PDB entry 7DX6 | electron microscopy, 3.00 A resolution | chains A and D of the 4 polymer chains in the assembly

== Chain A ==
Name: Spike glycoprotein
Organism: Severe acute respiratory syndrome coronavirus 2
Reference sequence: P0DTC2 (SPIKE_SARS2); residue numbers follow UniProt; this construct covers 1-1273
Amino-acid sequence (1283 residues; numbered 1 to 1283; the number before each row is that of its first residue):
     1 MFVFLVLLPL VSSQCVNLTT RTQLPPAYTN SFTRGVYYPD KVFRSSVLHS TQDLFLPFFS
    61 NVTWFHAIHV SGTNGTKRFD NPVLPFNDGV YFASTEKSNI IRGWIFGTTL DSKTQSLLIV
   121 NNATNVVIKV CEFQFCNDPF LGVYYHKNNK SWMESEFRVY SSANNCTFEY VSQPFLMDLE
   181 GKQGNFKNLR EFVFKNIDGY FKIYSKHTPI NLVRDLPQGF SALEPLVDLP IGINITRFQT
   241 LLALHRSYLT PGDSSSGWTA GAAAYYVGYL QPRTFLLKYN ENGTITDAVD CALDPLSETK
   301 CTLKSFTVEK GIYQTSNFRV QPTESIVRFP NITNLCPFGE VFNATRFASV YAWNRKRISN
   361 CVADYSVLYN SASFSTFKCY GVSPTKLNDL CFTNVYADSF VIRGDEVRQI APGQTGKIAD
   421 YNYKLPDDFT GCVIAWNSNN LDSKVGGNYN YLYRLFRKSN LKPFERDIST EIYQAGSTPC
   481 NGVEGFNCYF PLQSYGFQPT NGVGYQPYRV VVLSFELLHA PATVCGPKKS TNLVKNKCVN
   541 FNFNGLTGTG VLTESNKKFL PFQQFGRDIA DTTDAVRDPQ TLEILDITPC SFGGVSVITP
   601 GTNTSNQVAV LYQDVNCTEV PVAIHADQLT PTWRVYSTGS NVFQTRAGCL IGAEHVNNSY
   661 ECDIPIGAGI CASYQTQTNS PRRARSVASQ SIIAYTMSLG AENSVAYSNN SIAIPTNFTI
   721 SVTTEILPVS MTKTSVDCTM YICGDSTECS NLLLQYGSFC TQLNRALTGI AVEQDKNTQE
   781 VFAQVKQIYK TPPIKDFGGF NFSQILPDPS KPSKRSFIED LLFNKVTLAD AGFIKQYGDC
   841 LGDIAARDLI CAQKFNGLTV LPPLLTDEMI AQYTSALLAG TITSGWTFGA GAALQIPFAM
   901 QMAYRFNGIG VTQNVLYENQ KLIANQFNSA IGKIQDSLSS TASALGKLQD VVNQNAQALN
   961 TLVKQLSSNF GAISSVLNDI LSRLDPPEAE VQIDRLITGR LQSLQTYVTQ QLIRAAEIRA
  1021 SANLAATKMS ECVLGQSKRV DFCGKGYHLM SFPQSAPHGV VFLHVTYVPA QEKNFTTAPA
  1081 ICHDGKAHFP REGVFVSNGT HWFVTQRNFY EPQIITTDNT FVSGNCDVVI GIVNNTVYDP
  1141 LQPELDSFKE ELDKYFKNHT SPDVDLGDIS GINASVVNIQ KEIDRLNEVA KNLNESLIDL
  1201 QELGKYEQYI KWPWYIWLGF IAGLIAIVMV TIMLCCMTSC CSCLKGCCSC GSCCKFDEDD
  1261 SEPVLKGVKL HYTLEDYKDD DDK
Unresolved in the structure: 1-26, 68-80, 144-152, 173-186, 248-263, 622-639, 677-689, 827-853, 941-943, 1147-1283
Construct notes: engineered mutation Pro986 (Lys in P0DTC2), Pro987 (Val in P0DTC2); expression tag (1274-1283)
Disulfide bonds: Cys131-Cys166, Cys291-Cys301, Cys336-Cys361, Cys379-Cys432, Cys391-Cys525, Cys480-Cys488, Cys538-Cys590, Cys617-Cys649, Cys662-Cys671, Cys738-Cys760, Cys743-Cys749, Cys1032-Cys1043, Cys1082-Cys1126
Covalently attached groups: N-acetylglucosamine (NAG) linked to Asn61, Asn122, Asn165, Asn234, Asn282, Asn331, Asn343, Asn603, Asn616, Asn657, Asn709, Asn717, Asn801, Asn1074, Asn1098, Asn1134
Curated features (UniProtKB/Swiss-Prot):
  - region: Asn280 to Cys301 (Putative superantigen), Arg403 to Asp405 (Integrin-binding motif), Asn448 to Phe456 (Immunodominant HLA epitope recognized by the CD8+), Pro681 to Ala684 (Putative superantigen), Ser816 to Tyr837 (Fusion peptide 1), Lys835 to Phe855 (Fusion peptide 2), Asp1163 to Glu1202 (Heptad repeat 2)
  - motif: Met1237 to Cys1241 (Binding to host endocytosis trafficking protein SNX27), Asp1257 to Glu1262 (Diacidic ER export motif (host COPII)), Ser1261 to Gly1267 (Binding to host plasma membrane localising/FERM domain proteins), Lys1269 to Thr1273 (KxHxx, ER retrieval signal (COPI))
  - site (Cleavage): Arg685, Ser686, Arg815, Ser816
  - lipidation (S-palmitoyl cysteine): Cys1235, Cys1236, Cys1240, Cys1241, Cys1243, Cys1247, Cys1248, Cys1250, Cys1253, Cys1254
  - glycosylation: Asn17 (N-linked (GlcNAc...) (complex) asparagine), Asn61 (N-linked (GlcNAc...) (hybrid) asparagine), Asn74 (N-linked (GlcNAc...) (complex) asparagine), Asn122 (N-linked (GlcNAc...) (hybrid) asparagine), Asn149 (N-linked (GlcNAc...) (complex) asparagine), Asn165 (N-linked (GlcNAc...) (complex) asparagine), Asn234 (N-linked (GlcNAc...) (high mannose) asparagine), Asn282 (N-linked (GlcNAc...) (complex) asparagine), Thr323 (O-linked (GalNAc) threonine), Ser325 (O-linked (HexNAc...) serine), Asn331 (N-linked (GlcNAc...) (complex) asparagine), Asn343 (N-linked (GlcNAc...) (complex) asparagine), Asn603 (N-linked (GlcNAc...) (hybrid) asparagine), Asn616 (N-linked (GlcNAc...) (complex) asparagine), Asn657 (N-linked (GlcNAc...) (complex) asparagine), Thr676 (O-linked (GlcNAc...) threonine), Thr678 (O-linked (GlcNAc...) threonine), Asn709 (N-linked (GlcNAc...) (high mannose) asparagine), Asn717 (N-linked (GlcNAc...) (hybrid) asparagine), Asn801 (N-linked (GlcNAc...) (hybrid) asparagine) and 6 more in UniProt
  - natural variant: Leu5 (L5F: In strain: Iota/B.1.526), Ser13 (S13I: In strain: Epsilon/B.1.427/B.1.429), Leu18 (L18F: In strain: Beta/B.1.351, Gamma/P.1 and 1 more), Thr19 (T19I: In strain: Omicron/BQ.1.1, Omicron/XBB.1.5 and 1 more; T19R: In strain: Delta/B.1.617.2, Omicron/BA.2 and 4 more), Thr20 (T20N: In strain: Gamma/P.1), Leu24 to Ala27 (sequence variant, change not given here; In strain: Omicron/BA.2, Omicron/BA.2.12.1 and 6 more), Pro26 (P26S: In strain: Gamma/P.1), Gln52 (Q52H: In strain: Omicron/EG.5.1), Ala67 (A67V: In strain: Eta/B.1.525, Omicron/BA.1), His69 to Val70 (deletion: In strain: Alpha/B.1.1.7, Eta/B.1.525 and 5 more), Gly75 (G75V: In strain: Lambda/C.37), Thr76 (T76I: In strain: Lambda/C.37), 83 further natural variant entries in UniProt
  - mutagenesis: His69 to Val70 (Increased incorporation of cleaved spike into virions), Asn121 (N121Q: Partial loss of biliverdin affinity), Arg190 (R190K: Partial loss of biliverdin affinity), Asn234 (N234Q: Increased resistance to neutralizing antibodies), Asn331 (N331Q: Reduced viral infectivity), Asn343 (N343Q: Reduced viral infectivity), Leu452 (L452R: Increased resistance to neutralizing antibodies. Decreases HLA binding to NF9 epitope. Increased binding affinity to human ACE2), Tyr453 (Y453F: Decreased HLA binding to NF9 epitope. Increased binding affinity to human ACE2), Ala475 (A475V: Increased resistance to neutralizing antibodies), Val483 (V483A: Increased resistance to neutralizing antibodies), Glu484 (E484D: Increased replication in human TMEM106B overexpressing cells), Phe490 (F490L: Increased resistance to neutralizing antibodies and human covalescent sera neutralization), 16 further mutagenesis entries in UniProt
What the authors report for this chain:
  - mutagenesis - D614G: decreased stability

== Chain D ==
Name: Angiotensin-converting enzyme 2
Organism: Homo sapiens
Notes: EC 3.4.17.23, 3.4.17.-
Reference sequence: Q9BYF1 (ACE2_HUMAN); the construct has insertions or renumbered stretches relative to UniProt, so the offset changes along the chain: -6 to 9 = UniProt 2-17; 18-805 = UniProt 18-805
Amino-acid sequence (817 residues; row label = number of the first residue in the row; numbers below 1 keep their minus sign (Met-11 is residue -11)):
   -11 MASGRSSSSW LLLSLVAVTA AWSHPQFEKQ STIEEQAKTF LDKFNHEAED LFYQSSLASW
    49 NYNTNITEEN VQNMNNAGDK WSAFLKEQST LAQMYPLQEI QNLTVKLQLQ ALQQNGSSVL
   109 SEDKSKRLNT ILNTMSTIYS TGKVCNPDNP QECLLLEPGL NEIMANSLDY NERLWAWESW
   169 RSEVGKQLRP LYEEYVVLKN EMARANHYED YGDYWRGDYE VNGVDGYDYS RGQLIEDVEH
   229 TFEEIKPLYE HLHAYVRAKL MNAYPSYISP IGCLPAHLLG DMWGRFWTNL YSLTVPFGQK
   289 PNIDVTDAMV DQAWDAQRIF KEAEKFFVSV GLPNMTQGFW ENSMLTDPGN VQKAVCHPTA
   349 WDLGKGDFRI LMCTKVTMDD FLTAHHEMGH IQYDMAYAAQ PFLLRNGANE GFHEAVGEIM
   409 SLSAATPKHL KSIGLLSPDF QEDNETEINF LLKQALTIVG TLPFTYMLEK WRWMVFKGEI
   469 PKDQWMKKWW EMKREIVGVV EPVPHDETYC DPASLFHVSN DYSFIRYYTR TLYQFQFQEA
   529 LCQAAKHEGP LHKCDISNST EAGQKLFNML RLGKSEPWTL ALENVVGAKN MNVRPLLNYF
   589 EPLFTWLKDQ NKNSFVGWST DWSPYADQSI KVRISLKSAL GDKAYEWNDN EMYLFRSSVA
   649 YAMRQYFLKV KNQMILFGEE DVRVANLKPR ISFNFFVTAP KNVSDIIPRT EVEKAIRMSR
   709 SRINDAFRLN DNSLEFLGIQ PTLGPPNQPP VSIWLIVFGV VMGVIVVGIV ILIFTGIRDR
   769 KKKNKARSGE NPYASIDISK GENNPGFQNT DDVQTSF
Unresolved in the structure: -11 to 20, 616-805
Construct notes: expression tag (-11 to -7); insertion (10-17)
Disulfide bonds: Cys133-Cys141, Cys344-Cys361, Cys530-Cys542
Covalently attached groups: N-acetylglucosamine (NAG) linked to Asn53, Asn90, Asn103, Asn322, Asn432, Asn546
Curated features (UniProtKB/Swiss-Prot):
  - region: Asp30 to Tyr41 (Interaction with SARS-CoV spike glycoprotein), Met82 to Pro84 (Interaction with SARS-CoV spike glycoprotein), Lys353 to Arg357 (Interaction with SARS-CoV spike glycoprotein), Arg652 to Lys659 (Essential for cleavage by ADAM17), Arg697 to Arg716 (Essential for cleavage by TMPRSS11D and TMPRSS2)
  - motif: Glu778 to Ile786 (LIR), Tyr781 to Asp785 (SH2-binding), Tyr781 to Ile784 (Endocytic sorting signal), Asn792 to Phe795 (PTB), Thr803 to Phe805 (PDZ-binding)
  - active site: Glu375 (Proton acceptor), His505 (Proton donor)
  - binding site (chloride): Arg169, Trp477, Lys481
  - binding site (substrate): Arg273, His345, Pro346, Tyr515
  - binding site (Zn(2+)): His374, His378, Glu402
  - modified residue: Tyr781 (Phosphotyrosine), Ser783 (Phosphoserine)
  - glycosylation (N-linked (GlcNAc...) asparagine): Asn53, Asn90, Asn103, Asn322, Asn432, Asn546, Asn690
  - cross-link: Lys788 (Glycyl lysine isopeptide (Lys-Gly) (interchain with G-Cter in ubiquitin))

== Interface between chain A and chain D ==
Pairs across the interface (26):
  Lys417(A) - His34(D)
  Tyr449(A) - Asp38(D)  hydrogen bond
  Tyr449(A) - Gln42(D)
  Tyr453(A) - His34(D)
  Phe456(A) - Thr27(D)
  Ala475(A) - Thr27(D)
  Gly476(A) - Gln24(D)
  Ser477(A) - Gln24(D)
  Phe486(A) - Leu79(D)  hydrophobic
  Asn487(A) - Tyr83(D)  hydrogen bond
  Tyr489(A) - Thr27(D)
  Tyr489(A) - Phe28(D)
  Tyr489(A) - Tyr83(D)
  Gln493(A) - His34(D)
  Gly496(A) - Asp38(D)
  Gly496(A) - Lys353(D)  hydrogen bond (backbone-side chain)
  Gln498(A) - Tyr41(D)
  Gln498(A) - Leu45(D)
  Thr500(A) - Tyr41(D)  hydrogen bond (backbone-side chain)
  Thr500(A) - Asp355(D)  hydrogen bond
  Thr500(A) - Arg357(D)  hydrogen bond
  Asn501(A) - Tyr41(D)  hydrogen bond
  Gly502(A) - Lys353(D)
  Gly502(A) - Gly354(D)  hydrogen bond (backbone-backbone)
  Tyr505(A) - Lys353(D)
  Tyr505(A) - Gly354(D)
Other interface residues (no listed pair), chain A (18 interface residues in all): Leu455
Other interface residues (no listed pair), chain D (18 interface residues in all): Lys31, Glu35, Asn330, Ala386

== Summary ==
The chain A/chain D interface involves 18 residues from each chain; the contacts include 8 hydrogen bonds.
Polar pairs include Tyr449(A)-Asp38(D), Asn487(A)-Tyr83(D) and Gly496(A)-Lys353(D). N-acetylglucosamine is
covalently linked to Asn61(A), Asn122(A), Asn165(A), Asn234(A), Asn282(A) and Asn331(A) and 10 more. The paper
reports that D614G of chain A reduces stability.
Chain A is Spike glycoprotein (Severe acute respiratory syndrome coronavirus 2) and chain D is
Angiotensin-converting enzyme 2 (Homo sapiens); the structure, S protein of SARS-CoV-2 bound with PD of ACE2
in the conformation 3 (2 up RBD ..., was determined by electron microscopy together with 7DWX, 7DX5, 7DX7,
7DX8 and 7DX9 from the same study.
